PDB entry 1JZZ | X-ray diffraction, 3.80 A resolution | chains A and M of the 4 polymer chains in the assembly

== Chain A ==
Molecule: 23S rRNA
Organism: Deinococcus radiodurans
Sequence (2880 nucleotides; row label = number of the first residue in the row):
     1 GGUCAAGAUA GUAAGGGUCC ACGGUGGAUG CCCUGGCGCU GGAGCCGAUG AAGGACGCGA
    61 UUACCUGCGA AAAGCCCCGA CGAGCUGGAG AUACGCUUUG ACUCGGGGAU GUCCGAAUGG
   121 GGAAACCCAC CUCGUAAGAG GUAUCCGCAA GGAUGGGAAC UCAGGGAACU GAAACAUCUC
   181 AGUACCUGAA GGAGAAGAAA GAGAAUUCGA UUCCGUUAGU AGCGGCGAGC GAACCCGGAU
   241 CAGCCCAAAC CGAAACGCUU GCGUUUCGGG GUUGUAGGAC CAGUUUUUAA GAUUCAACCC
   301 CUCAAGCCGA AGUGGCUGGA AAGCUACACC UCAGAAGGUG AGAGUCCUGU AGGCGAACGA
   361 GCGGUUGACU GUACUGGCAC CUGAGUAGGU CGUUGUUCGU GAAACGAUGA CUGAAUCCGC
   421 GCGGACCACC GCGCAAGGCU AAAUACUCCC AGUGACCGAU AGCGCAUAGU ACCGUGAGGG
   481 AAAGGUGAAA AGAACCCCGG GAGGGGAGUG AAAGAGAACC UGAAACCGUG GACUUACAAG
   541 CAGUCAUGGC ACCUUAUGCG UGUUAUGGCG UGCCUAUUGA AGCAUGAGCC GGCGACUUAG
   601 ACCUGACGUG CGAGCUUAAG UUGAAAAACG GAGGCGGAGC GAAAGCGAGU CCGAAUAGGG
   661 CGGCAUUAGU ACGUCGGGCU AGACUCGAAA CCAGGUGAGC UAAGCAUGAC CAGGUUGAAA
   721 CCCCCGUGAC AGGGGGCGGA GGACCGAACC GGUGCCUGCU GAAACAGUCU CGGAUGAGUU
   781 GUGUUUAGGA GUGAAAAGCU AACCGAACCU GGAGAUAGCU AGUUCUCCCC GAAAUGUAUU
   841 GAGGUACAGC CUCGGAUGUU GACCAUGUCC UGUAGAGCAC UCACAAGGCU AGGGGGCCUA
   901 CCAGCUUACC AAACCUUAUG AAACUCCGAA GGGGCACGCG UUUAGUCCGG GAGUGAGGCU
   961 GCGAGAGCUA ACUUCCGUAG CCGAGAGGGA AACAACCCAG ACCAUCAGCU AAGGUCCCUA
  1021 AAUGAUCGCU CAGUGGUUAA GGAUGUGUCG UCGCAUAGAC AGCCAGGAGG UUGGCUUAGA
  1081 AGCAGCCACC CUUCAAAGAG UGCGUAAUAG CUCACUGGUC GAGUGACGAU GCGCCGAAAA
  1141 UGAUCGGGGC UCAAGUGAUC UACCGAAGCU AUGGAUUCAA CUCGCGAAGC GAGUUGUCUG
  1201 GUAGGGGAGC GUUCAGUCCG CGGAGAAGCC AUACCGGAAG GAGUGGUGGA GCCGACUGAA
  1261 GUGCGGAUGC CGGCAUGAGU AACGAUAAAA GAAGUGAGAA UCUUCUUCGC CGUAAGGACA
  1321 AGGGUUCCUG GGGAAGGGUC GUCCGCCCAG GGAAAGUCGG GACCUAAGGU GAGGCCGAAC
  1381 GGCGCAGCCG AUGGACAGCA GGUCAAGAUU CCUGCACCGA UCAUGUGGAG UGAUGGAGGG
  1441 ACGCAUUACG CUAUCCAAUG CCAAGCUAUG GCUAUGCUGG UUGGUACGCU CAAGGGCGAU
  1501 CGGGUCAGAA AAUCUACCGG UCACAUGCCU CAGACGUAUC GGGAGCUUCC UCGGAAGCGA
  1561 AGUUGGAAAC GCGACGGUGC CAAGAAAAGC UUCUAAACGU UGAAACAUGA UUGCCCGUAC
  1621 CGCAAACCGA CACAGGUGUC CGAGUGUCAA UGCACUAAGG CGCGCGAGAG AACCCUCGUU
  1681 AAGGAACUUU GCAAUCUCAC CCCGUAACUU CGGAAGAAGG GGUCCCCACG CUUCGCGUGG
  1741 GGCGCAGUGA AUAGGCCCAG GCGACUGUUU ACCAAAAUCA CAGCACUCUG CCAACACGAA
  1801 CAGUGGACGU AUAGGGUGUG ACGCCUGCCC GGUGCCGGAA GGUCAAGUGG AGCGGUGCAA
  1861 GCUGCGAAAU GAAGCCCCGG UGAACGGCGG CCGUAACUAU AACGGUCCUA AGGUAGCGAA
  1921 AUUCCUUGUC GGGUAAGUUC CGACCUGCAC GAAAGGCGUA ACGAUCUGGG CGCUGUCUCA
  1981 ACGAGGGACU CGGUGAAAUU GAAUUGGCUG UAAAGAUGCG GCCUACCCGU AGCAGGACGA
  2041 AAAGACCCCG UGGAGCUUUA CUAUAGUCUG GCAUUGGGAU UCGGGUUUCU CUGCGUAGGA
  2101 UAGGUGGGAG CCUGCGAAAC UGGCCUUUUG GGGUCGGUGG AGGCAACGGU GAAAUACCAC
  2161 CCUGAGAAAC UUGGAUUUCU AACCUGAAAA AUCACUUUCG GGGACCGUGC UUGGCGGGUA
  2221 GUUUGACUGG GGCGGUCGCC UCCCAAAAUG UAACGGAGGC GCCCAAAGGU CACCUCAAGA
  2281 CGGUUGGAAA UCGUCUGUAG AGCGCAAAGG UAGAAGGUGG CUUGACUGCG AGACUGACAC
  2341 GUCGAGCAGG GAGGAAACUC GGGCUUAGUG AACCGGUGGU ACCGUGUGGA AGGGCCAUCG
  2401 AUCAACGGAU AAAAGUUACC CCGGGGAUAA CAGGCUGAUC UCCCCCGAGA GUCCAUAUCG
  2461 GCGGGGAGGU UUGGCACCUC GAUGUCGGCU CGUCGCAUCC UGGGGCUGAA GAAGGUCCCA
  2521 AGGGUUGGGC UGUUCGCCCA UUAAAGCGGC ACGCGAGCUG GGUUCAGAAC GUCGUGAGAC
  2581 AGUUCGGUCU CUAUCCGCUA CGGGCGCAGG AGAAUUGAGG GGAGUUGCUC CUAGUACGAG
  2641 AGGACCGGAG UGAACGGACC GCUGGUCUCC CUGCUGUCGU ACCAACGGCA CAUGCAGGGU
  2701 AGCUAUGUCC GGAACGGAUA ACCGCUGAAA GCAUCUAAGC GGGAAGCCAG CCCCAAGAUG
  2761 AGUUCUCCCA CUGUUUAUCA GGUAAGACUC CCGGAAGACC ACCGGGUUAA GAGGCCAGGC
  2821 GUGCACGCAU AGCAAUGUGU UCAGCGGACU GGUGCUCAUC AGUCGAGGUC UUGACCACUC
Disordered / not traced: 249-289, 374-383, 893-908, 2098-2102, 2111-2116, 2126-2131, 2141-2156, 2775-2777, 2878-2880
Ligand contacts:
  - Mg2+ (MG): A2045, C2420, C2421
  - roxithromycin (ROX): C1773, A2040, A2041, A2042, A2045, A2482, G2484, U2588, C2589, U2590
From the paper describing this entry:
  - binding site for roxithromycin: A2041, A2042, A2045, G2484, U2588

== Chain M ==
Protein: Ribosomal Protein L32
Organism: Deinococcus radiodurans
UniProtKB: P49228 (RL32_DEIRA); numbering as in UniProt (aligned over 1-60)
Amino-acid sequence (60 residues; row label = number of the first residue in the row):
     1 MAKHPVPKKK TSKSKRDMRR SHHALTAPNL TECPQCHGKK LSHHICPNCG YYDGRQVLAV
Disordered / not traced: 1, 60
Swiss-Prot annotation at these positions:
  - zinc finger: Cys33 to Cys49 (C4-type)
  - binding site (Zn(2+)): Cys33, Cys36, Cys46, Cys49

== Interface between chain A and chain M ==
Residue-residue contacts (21; chain A residue first):
  G15(A) - Met18(M)  sugar contact
  G15(A) - Ser21(M)  sugar contact
  G16(A) - Ser14(M)  phosphate contact
  G17(A) - Ser14(M)  phosphate contact
  U760(A) - Ala2(M)  phosphate contact
  U760(A) - Lys3(M)  base contact
  U1276(A) - Lys10(M)  sugar contact
  U2000(A) - Lys8(M)  sugar contact
  U2000(A) - Lys9(M)  sugar contact
  U2000(A) - Lys10(M)  sugar contact
  A2002(A) - Lys10(M)  phosphate contact
  A2003(A) - Thr11(M)  phosphate contact
  G2029(A) - Arg19(M)  sugar contact
  G2039(A) - His4(M)  base contact
  G2039(A) - Pro5(M)  base contact
  A2040(A) - His4(M)  base contact
  U2590(A) - His4(M)  base contact
  U2594(A) - Pro7(M)  base contact
  U2859(A) - His43(M)  base contact
  U2859(A) - Tyr52(M)  base contact
  A2861(A) - Thr31(M)  sugar contact
Interface residues without a listed pair, chain A (23 interface residues in all): A14, A1275, G1279, A1998, U1999, U2004, C2028, C2790
Interface residues without a listed pair, chain M (21 interface residues in all): Val6, Ser12, Lys13, Asp17, Ser42

== In short ==
Chain A and chain M form an interface of 23 and 21 residues respectively. Bound to chain A: roxithromycin and
Mg2+. UniProt lists 4 Zn2+-binding residues on chain M. The paper reports a binding site for roxithromycin at
A2041(A), A2042(A) and A2045(A) among others.
Here chain A is 23S rRNA and chain M is Ribosomal Protein L32, both from Deinococcus radiodurans. Entry 1JZZ
(Structural Basis for the Interaction of Antibiotics with the Peptidyl Transferase Center in Eubacteria) was
determined by X-ray diffraction (same publication as 1J5A, 1JZX, 1JZY and 1K01).
